Entry 8TMH (electron microscopy, 3.10 A resolution); this record covers chains H and L of the 9 polymer chains in the assembly.

== Chain H ==
Molecule: sAB C18 Heavy Chain
From: Homo sapiens
Chain sequence (237 residues; row label = number of the first residue in the row):
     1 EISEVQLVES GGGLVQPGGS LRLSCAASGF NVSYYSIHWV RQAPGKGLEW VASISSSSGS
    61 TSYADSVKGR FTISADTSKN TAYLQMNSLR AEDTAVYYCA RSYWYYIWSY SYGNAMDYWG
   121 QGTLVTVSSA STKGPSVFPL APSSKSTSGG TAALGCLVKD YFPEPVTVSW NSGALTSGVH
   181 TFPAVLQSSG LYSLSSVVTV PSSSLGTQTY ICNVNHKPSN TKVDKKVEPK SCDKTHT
Disordered / not traced: 1, 128-237
Disulfide bonds: Cys25-Cys99

== Chain L ==
Molecule: sAB C18 Light Chain
From: Homo sapiens
Chain sequence (215 residues; row label = number of the first residue in the row):
     1 SDIQMTQSPS SLSASVGDRV TITCRASQSV SSAVAWYQQK PGKAPKLLIY SASSLYSGVP
    61 SRFSGSRSGT DFTLTISSLQ PEDFATYYCQ QSSSSLITFG QGTKVEIKRT VAAPSVFIFP
   121 PSDSQLKSGT ASVVCLLNNF YPREAKVQWK VDNALQSGNS QESVTEQDSK DSTYSLSSTL
   181 TLSKADYEKH KVYACEVTHQ GLSSPVTKSF NRGEC
Disordered / not traced: 109-215
Disulfide bonds: Cys24-Cys89

== How chain H and chain L interact ==
Contacting residue pairs (42):
  His38(H) - Ile97(L)
  Val40(H) - Phe99(L)  hydrophobic
  Gln42(H) - Gln39(L)  hydrogen bond
  Gln42(H) - Tyr88(L)  hydrogen bond
  Gly47(H) - Tyr88(L)
  Leu48(H) - Pro45(L)  hydrophobic
  Leu48(H) - Tyr88(L)  hydrophobic
  Leu48(H) - Phe99(L)  hydrophobic
  Trp50(H) - Ser95(L)
  Trp50(H) - Leu96(L)  hydrophobic
  Trp50(H) - Ile97(L)
  Ser62(H) - Ser95(L)
  Tyr63(H) - Leu96(L)
  Tyr98(H) - Gln39(L)
  Tyr98(H) - Lys43(L)
  Tyr98(H) - Ala44(L)  hydrophobic
  Tyr103(H) - Tyr50(L)
  Tyr103(H) - Tyr56(L)
  Tyr105(H) - Ala33(L)
  Tyr105(H) - Val34(L)
  Tyr105(H) - Tyr50(L)  hydrophobic
  Tyr105(H) - Ser51(L)  hydrogen bond (side chain-backbone)
  Ile107(H) - Ser31(L)
  Ile107(H) - Ser32(L)
  Ile107(H) - Ala33(L)
  Trp108(H) - Ser31(L)
  Ser111(H) - Ser31(L)  hydrogen bond
  Tyr112(H) - Ala33(L)
  Tyr112(H) - Ser92(L)
  Gly113(H) - Ala33(L)
  Asn114(H) - Ser92(L)  hydrogen bond (backbone-side chain)
  Ala115(H) - Tyr37(L)
  Ala115(H) - Leu47(L)  hydrophobic
  Ala115(H) - Tyr50(L)  hydrophobic
  Met116(H) - Tyr37(L)  hydrogen bond (backbone-side chain)
  Met116(H) - Leu47(L)
  Met116(H) - Gln90(L)
  Met116(H) - Ile97(L)  hydrophobic
  Asp117(H) - Tyr56(L)
  Trp119(H) - Ala44(L)  hydrophobic
  Trp119(H) - Pro45(L)
  Gly120(H) - Ala44(L)
Other interface residues (no listed pair), chain H (25 interface residues in all): Asp65, Tyr110, Tyr118
Other interface residues (no listed pair), chain L (22 interface residues in all): Asp2, Gln101

== In short ==
25 residues of chain H and 22 residues of chain L are in contact; the contacts include 6 hydrogen bonds. Among
the polar pairs are Gln42(H)-Gln39(L), Gln42(H)-Tyr88(L) and Tyr105(H)-Ser51(L).
Here chain H is sAB C18 Heavy Chain and chain L is sAB C18 Light Chain, both from Homo sapiens. Entry 8TMH
(Cryo-EM structure of CorA in complex with conformation-specific synthetic antibody C18 and 100 uM MgCl2,
State ...) was determined by electron microscopy.
